PDB entry 1BCU | X-ray diffraction, 2.00 A resolution | chains L and H of the 3 polymer chains in the assembly

Chain L:
Name: Alpha-thrombin
Source organism: Homo sapiens
Notes: EC 3.4.21.5
UniProt: P00734 (THRB_HUMAN); the construct lacks a stretch of the UniProt sequence, so the offset changes along the chain: -5 to 0 = UniProt 328-333; 1-14 = UniProt 336-349; 15-18 = UniProt 360-363
Chain sequence (36 residues; numbered -5 to 18 plus 12 insertion-coded residues; the number before each row is that of its first residue; a row labelled like 14A-14J holds insertion residues (14A, then the next letters in order); numbers below 1 keep their minus sign (Thr-5 is residue -5)):
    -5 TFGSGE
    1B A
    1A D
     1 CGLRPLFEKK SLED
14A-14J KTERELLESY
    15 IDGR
Disordered / not traced: -5 to 0, 15-18
Swiss-Prot annotation at these positions:
  - site: Arg18 (Cleavage)

Chain H:
Name: Alpha-thrombin
Source organism: Homo sapiens
Notes: EC 3.4.21.5
UniProt: P00734 (THRB_HUMAN); the construct lacks a stretch of the UniProt sequence and is renumbered around it, so the offset changes along the chain: 16-36 = UniProt 364-384; 37-60 = UniProt 386-409; 61-77 = UniProt 419-435; 78-97 = UniProt 437-456; 7 more segments
Chain sequence (259 residues; numbered 16 to 247 plus 31 insertion-coded residues; 4 numbers in that range are skipped by the numbering (no residue carries them; nothing is unmodelled there); the number before each row is that of its first residue; a row labelled like 60A-60I holds insertion residues (60A, then the next letters in order)):
    16 IVEGSDAEIG MSPWQVMLFR K
   36A S
    37 PQELLCGASL ISDRWVLTAA HCLL
60A-60I YPPWDKNFT
    61 ENDLLVRIGK HSRTRYE
   77A R
    78 NIEKISMLEK IYIHPRYNWR
   97A E
    98 NLDRDIALMK LKKPVAFSDY IHPVCLPDRE TA
129A-129C ASL
   130 LQAGYKGRVT GWGNLKE
146A-146H TWTANVGK
   150 GQPSVLQVVN LPIVERPVCK DSTRIRITDN MFCAG
  184A Y
   185 KP
186A-186D DEGK
   187 RGDACEGDSG GPFVMKSP
204A-204B FN
   205 NRWYQMGIVS WGE
   219 GCD
  221A R
   222 DGKYGFYTHV FRLKKWIQKV IDQFGE
Disordered / not traced: 146A-146H, 246-247
Disulfide bonds: Cys42-Cys58, Cys168-Cys182, Cys191-Cys220
Residues lining bound ligands: proflavin (PRL): Asp189, Ala190, Cys191, Glu192, Ser195, Val213, Ser214, Trp215, Gly216, Gly219, Cys220, Gly226
Swiss-Prot annotation at these positions:
  - region: Ala183 to Val200 (High affinity receptor-binding region which is also known as the TP508 peptide)
  - active site (Charge relay system): His57, Asp102, Ser195
  - glycosylation: Asn60G (N-linked (GlcNAc...) (complex) asparagine)

How chain L and chain H interact:
Disulfides between the chains: Cys1(L)-Cys122(H)
Residue-residue contacts - 56 pairs, chain L then chain H:
  Cys1(L) - Pro120(H)
  Cys1(L) - Val121(H)
  Cys1(L) - Cys122(H)  disulfide
  Cys1(L) - Arg206(H)  hydrogen bond (backbone-side chain)
  Asp1A(L) - His119(H)  salt bridge
  Asp1A(L) - Arg206(H)
  Ala1B(L) - Arg206(H)  hydrogen bond (backbone-side chain)
  Gly2(L) - Pro120(H)  hydrogen bond (backbone-backbone)
  Gly2(L) - Cys122(H)  hydrogen bond (backbone-side chain)
  Gly2(L) - Arg206(H)
  Gly2(L) - Trp207(H)  hydrogen bond (backbone-backbone)
  Leu3(L) - His119(H)  hydrogen bond (backbone-side chain)
  Leu3(L) - Asn205(H)
  Leu3(L) - Arg206(H)
  Arg4(L) - Gly25(H)
  Arg4(L) - Met26(H)  hydrogen bond (side chain-backbone)
  Arg4(L) - Pro28(H)
  Arg4(L) - Trp29(H)
  Arg4(L) - Arg137(H)
  Arg4(L) - Trp207(H)
  Pro5(L) - Ser115(H)
  Pro5(L) - Asp116(H)
  Pro5(L) - His119(H)
  Leu6(L) - Asp116(H)
  Phe7(L) - Glu23(H)
  Phe7(L) - Ile24(H)
  Phe7(L) - Gly25(H)
  Phe7(L) - Met26(H)
  Glu8(L) - Lys202(H)  salt bridge
  Glu8(L) - Asn205(H)
  Glu8(L) - Trp207(H)  hydrogen bond
  Asp14(L) - Glu23(H)
  Asp14(L) - Met26(H)
  Asp14(L) - Arg137(H)  salt bridge
  Asp14(L) - Trp207(H)
  Lys14A(L) - Glu23(H)  hydrogen bond (backbone-side chain)
  Thr14B(L) - Arg137(H)  hydrogen bond
  Thr14B(L) - Asn159(H)  hydrogen bond
  Glu14C(L) - Arg137(H)
  Glu14C(L) - Lys202(H)  salt bridge
  Glu14E(L) - Lys135(H)  salt bridge
  Glu14E(L) - Asn159(H)  hydrogen bond
  Glu14E(L) - Tyr184A(H)  hydrogen bond
  Leu14F(L) - Lys135(H)
  Leu14F(L) - Gly136(H)
  Leu14F(L) - Asn159(H)
  Leu14F(L) - Trp207(H)  hydrophobic
  Leu14G(L) - Pro204(H)  hydrophobic
  Ser14I(L) - Gly133(H)
  Ser14I(L) - Tyr134(H)
  Ser14I(L) - Lys135(H)  hydrogen bond (side chain-backbone)
  Tyr14J(L) - Tyr134(H)  hydrophobic
  Tyr14J(L) - Lys135(H)  hydrogen bond (side chain-backbone)
  Tyr14J(L) - Met201(H)
  Tyr14J(L) - Lys202(H)  hydrogen bond (side chain-backbone)
  Tyr14J(L) - Pro204(H)
Also at the interface, not in a pair above, chain L (20 interface residues in all): Lys9
Also at the interface, not in a pair above, chain H (27 interface residues in all): Tyr117, Lys186D

In short:
20 residues of chain L and 27 residues of chain H are in contact, with 1 disulfide bond, 16 hydrogen bonds and
5 salt bridges. Polar pairs include Asp1A(L)-His119(H), Glu8(L)-Lys202(H) and Glu14E(L)-Lys135(H). Bound to
chain H: proflavin.
Here chain L is Alpha-thrombin and chain H is Alpha-thrombin, both from Homo sapiens. Entry 1BCU
(Alpha-thrombin complexed with hirugen and proflavin) was determined by X-ray diffraction.
